Entry 6IIC (electron microscopy, 3.30 A resolution); this record covers chains A and B of the 4 polymer chains in the assembly.

# Chain A
Name: VP1 of Mud crab dicistrovirus
From: Mud crab virus
UniProtKB: E5G7H9 (E5G7H9_9VIRU); residues 1-191 here correspond to UniProt positions 760-950 (UniProt number = residue number + 759)
Sequence (191 residues; row label = number of the first residue in the row):
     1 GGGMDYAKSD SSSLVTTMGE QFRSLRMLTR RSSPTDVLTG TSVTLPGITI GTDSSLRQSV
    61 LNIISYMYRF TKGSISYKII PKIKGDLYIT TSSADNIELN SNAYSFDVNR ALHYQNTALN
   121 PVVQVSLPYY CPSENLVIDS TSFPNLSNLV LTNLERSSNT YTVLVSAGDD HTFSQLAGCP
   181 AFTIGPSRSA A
Not modelled in the structure: 1-2, 191

# Chain B
Name: VP2 of Mud crab dicistrovirus
From: Mud crab virus
UniProtKB: E5G7H9 (E5G7H9_9VIRU); residue numbers follow UniProt; this construct covers 1-253
Sequence (253 residues; numbered 1 to 253; the number before each row is that of its first residue):
     1 MDSSVTNTGG LMPSATISNS EGATMLLNDI PDPTQNVFLS RNVTDNLFEV QDQNLIESLS
    61 REVLLGTGTW QSGQAEISTT LTEQQLITNY EQPSIRQISL PDDIVKGSSF IASKLANIAY
   121 MRCDYELYLR VQGSPFLQGL LLLWNKMNAD QTSKIRSSIT EHLRSITSFP GVTLNMQSDS
   181 RSVKLVIPYT SEFQVFNPRN ENKLNSVRLS ILSALRGPST SEKATYSIMG RMTNIKLYGH
   241 APSIVSLSYP QTE
Not modelled in the structure: 1-3

# How chain A and chain B interact
Pairs across the interface (38):
  Gly51(A) with Arg156(B)
  Thr52(A) with Ser153(B); Arg156(B)
  Ser65(A) with Arg156(B), hydrogen bond
  Tyr66(A) with Arg156(B); Ile159(B), hydrophobic
  Arg69(A) with Met147(B); Asn148(B); Ala149(B)
  Phe70(A) with Asn148(B); Thr190(B)
  Asp95(A) with Tyr249(B), hydrogen bond
  Ser133(A) with Glu192(B)
  Asn135(A) with Glu192(B)
  Leu136(A) with Glu192(B)
  Val137(A) with Gln151(B); Glu192(B), hydrogen bond (backbone-side chain)
  Ile138(A) with Thr152(B), hydrogen bond (backbone-side chain); Arg156(B)
  Asp139(A) with Gln151(B); Thr152(B); Ser153(B)
  Ser140(A) with Glu192(B), hydrogen bond
  Ser142(A) with Glu192(B), hydrogen bond
  Phe143(A) with Glu192(B); Phe193(B), hydrophobic
  Asn145(A) with Tyr249(B), hydrogen bond
  Gln175(A) with Met147(B)
  Ala177(A) with Phe169(B), hydrophobic
  Gly178(A) with Thr160(B); Ser165(B); Ser168(B); Phe169(B)
  Cys179(A) with Ile159(B); His162(B), hydrogen bond (backbone-side chain); Ser165(B), hydrogen bond (backbone-side chain)
  Pro180(A) with Ile159(B)
  Ala181(A) with Ile159(B)
Interface residues without a listed pair, chain A (28 interface residues in all): Asn62, Glu134, Thr141, Pro144, Leu176
Interface residues without a listed pair, chain B (18 interface residues in all): Gln194

# Overview
28 residues of chain A face 18 of chain B across their interface; the contacts include 9 hydrogen bonds. Among
the polar pairs are Ser65(A)-Arg156(B), Asp95(A)-Tyr249(B) and Val137(A)-Glu192(B).
Here chain A is VP1 of Mud crab dicistrovirus and chain B is VP2 of Mud crab dicistrovirus, both from Mud crab
virus. Entry 6IIC (CryoEM structure of Mud Crab Dicistrovirus) was determined by electron microscopy (same
publication as 6IZL).
